7JFO - chains A and C of the 24 polymer chains in the assembly; structure by electron microscopy, 2.13 A resolution.

[Chain A (and C)]
Protein: Ribulose bisphosphate carboxylase large chain
Source organism: Chlamydomonas reinhardtii
Notes: EC 4.1.1.39; chain C of this document is another copy of the same molecule, construct and numbering; everything in this record applies to it too
UniProtKB: P00877 (RBL_CHLRE); residue numbers follow UniProt; this construct covers 1-475
Chain sequence (475 residues; each row starts with the number of its first residue):
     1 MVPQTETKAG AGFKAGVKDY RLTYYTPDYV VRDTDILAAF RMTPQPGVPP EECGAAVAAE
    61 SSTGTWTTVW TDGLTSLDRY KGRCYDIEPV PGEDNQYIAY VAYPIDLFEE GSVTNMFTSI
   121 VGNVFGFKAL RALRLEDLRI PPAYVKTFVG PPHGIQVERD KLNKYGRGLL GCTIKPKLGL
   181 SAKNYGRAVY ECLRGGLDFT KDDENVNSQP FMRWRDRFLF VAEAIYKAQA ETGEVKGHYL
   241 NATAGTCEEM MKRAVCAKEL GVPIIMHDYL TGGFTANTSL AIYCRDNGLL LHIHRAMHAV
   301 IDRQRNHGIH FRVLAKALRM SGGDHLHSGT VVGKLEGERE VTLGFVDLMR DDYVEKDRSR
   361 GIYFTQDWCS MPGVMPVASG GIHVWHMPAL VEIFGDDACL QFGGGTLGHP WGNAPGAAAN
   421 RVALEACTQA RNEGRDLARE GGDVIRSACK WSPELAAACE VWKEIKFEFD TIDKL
Disordered / not traced: 1-17, 462-475
Construct notes: conflict Pro46 (Leu in P00877)
Modified residues: Cys256 (S-methylcysteine; SMC)

[How chain A and chain C interact]
Contacting residue pairs (128):
  Ser62(A) with Lys175(C)
  Leu74(A) with Lys175(C)
  Thr75(A) with Pro176(C), hydrogen bond (side chain-backbone); Lys177(C); Leu178(C); Gly179(C), hydrogen bond (side chain-backbone); Leu180(C), hydrogen bond (side chain-backbone)
  Ser76(A) with Leu180(C)
  Tyr80(A) with Leu180(C), hydrophobic; Phe211(C)
  Asp106(A) with Gln209(C); Pro210(C); Phe211(C)
  Leu107(A) with Gln209(C), hydrogen bond (backbone-side chain)
  Glu109(A) with Asn207(C); Ser208(C), hydrogen bond (side chain-backbone); Arg253(C), salt bridge
  Glu110(A) with Pro210(C); Arg213(C), salt bridge
  Ser112(A) with Ala244(C); Gly245(C), hydrogen bond (side chain-backbone)
  Thr114(A) with Thr243(C); Ala244(C); Thr271(C), hydrogen bond (side chain-backbone); Gly272(C)
  Asn115(A) with Asn205(C); Asn207(C); Gln209(C)
  Thr118(A) with Glu204(C); Asp268(C); Thr271(C), hydrogen bond
  Ser119(A) with Asn205(C)
  Val121(A) with Met297(C), hydrophobic
  Gly122(A) with Ala296(C); Met297(C), hydrogen bond (backbone-backbone)
  Asn123(A) with Glu204(C), hydrogen bond
  Phe125(A) with Ala299(C); Val300(C), hydrophobic; Arg303(C), hydrogen bond (backbone-side chain)
  Gly126(A) with Ala299(C); Arg303(C)
  Phe127(A) with Arg303(C), hydrogen bond (backbone-side chain)
  Leu130(A) with Arg303(C), hydrogen bond (backbone-side chain)
  Arg131(A) with Gln304(C)
  Lys175(A) with Ser62(C); Leu74(C)
  Pro176(A) with Thr75(C), hydrogen bond (backbone-side chain)
  Lys177(A) with Thr75(C)
  Leu178(A) with Thr75(C)
  Gly179(A) with Thr75(C), hydrogen bond (backbone-side chain)
  Leu180(A) with Thr75(C), hydrogen bond (backbone-side chain); Ser76(C); Tyr80(C), hydrophobic
  Glu204(A) with Thr118(C); Asn123(C), hydrogen bond
  Asn205(A) with Asn115(C); Ser119(C)
  Asn207(A) with Glu109(C); Asn115(C)
  Ser208(A) with Glu109(C), hydrogen bond (backbone-side chain)
  Gln209(A) with Asp106(C); Leu107(C), hydrogen bond (side chain-backbone); Asn115(C)
  Pro210(A) with Asp106(C); Glu110(C)
  Phe211(A) with Tyr80(C); Asp106(C)
  Arg213(A) with Glu110(C), salt bridge
  Thr243(A) with Thr114(C)
  Ala244(A) with Ser112(C); Thr114(C); Thr275(C), hydrogen bond (backbone-side chain)
  Gly245(A) with Ser112(C), hydrogen bond (backbone-side chain); Phe274(C); Thr275(C); Thr278(C)
  Thr246(A) with Thr275(C); Thr278(C); Ser279(C); Ile282(C)
  Cys247(A) with Cys247(C), hydrogen bond; Thr275(C); Ser279(C), hydrogen bond (backbone-side chain)
  Glu248(A) with Ser279(C), hydrogen bond
  Arg253(A) with Glu109(C), salt bridge
  Asp268(A) with Thr118(C)
  Thr271(A) with Thr114(C), hydrogen bond (backbone-side chain); Thr118(C), hydrogen bond
  Gly272(A) with Thr114(C); Gly273(C); Phe274(C); Thr275(C), hydrogen bond (backbone-backbone)
  Gly273(A) with Gly272(C); Gly273(C)
  Phe274(A) with Gly245(C); Gly272(C)
  Thr275(A) with Ala244(C), hydrogen bond (side chain-backbone); Gly245(C); Thr246(C); Cys247(C); Gly272(C), hydrogen bond (backbone-backbone); Ala276(C)
  Ala276(A) with Thr275(C)
  Thr278(A) with Gly245(C); Thr246(C)
  Ser279(A) with Thr246(C); Cys247(C), hydrogen bond (side chain-backbone); Glu248(C), hydrogen bond
  Ile282(A) with Thr246(C)
  Ala296(A) with Gly122(C)
  Met297(A) with Val121(C), hydrophobic; Gly122(C), hydrogen bond (backbone-backbone)
  Ala299(A) with Phe125(C); Gly126(C); His307(C), hydrogen bond (backbone-side chain)
  Val300(A) with Phe125(C), hydrophobic; His307(C); Ile309(C), hydrophobic
  Arg303(A) with Phe125(C), hydrogen bond (side chain-backbone); Gly126(C); Phe127(C), hydrogen bond (side chain-backbone); Leu130(C), hydrogen bond (side chain-backbone)
  Gln304(A) with Arg131(C); His307(C), hydrogen bond
  His307(A) with Ala299(C), hydrogen bond (side chain-backbone); Val300(C); Gln304(C), hydrogen bond
  Ile309(A) with Val300(C), hydrophobic
Interface residues without a listed pair, chain A (75 interface residues in all): Gln45, Thr65, Trp70, Phe108, Gly111, Lys128, Ala132, Met251, His294, Ile301, Gly308, Thr330, Val332, Ile382
Interface residues without a listed pair, chain C (75 interface residues in all): Gln45, Thr65, Trp70, Phe108, Gly111, Lys128, Ala132, Met251, His294, Ile301, Gly308, Thr330, Val332, Ile382

[Overview]
Chain A and chain C each contribute 75 residues to their interface, with 39 hydrogen bonds and 4 salt bridges.
Polar contacts include Glu109(A)-Arg253(C), Glu110(A)-Arg213(C) and Thr75(A)-Pro176(C).
Both chains are Ribulose bisphosphate carboxylase large chain (Chlamydomonas reinhardtii). Entry 7JFO
(EPYC1(49-72)-bound Rubisco) was determined by electron microscopy, deposited together with 7JN4 and 7JSX.
